PDB entry 2B63 | X-ray diffraction, 3.80 A resolution | chains R and A of the 13 polymer chains in the assembly

# Chain R
Molecule: 31-nt RNA strand
Sequence (31 nucleotides; numbered 2 to 32; the number before each row is that of its first residue):
     2 CAGCACUGAU UGCGGUCGAG GUAGCUUGAU G
Modified residues: 5BU (5-bromo-uridine-5'-monophosphate) at position 12, 5BU (5-bromo-uridine-5'-monophosphate) at position 17, 5BU (5-bromo-uridine-5'-monophosphate) at position 27, 5BU (5-bromo-uridine-5'-monophosphate) at position 28

# Chain A
Protein: DNA-directed RNA polymerase II largest subunit
From: Saccharomyces cerevisiae
Notes: EC 2.7.7.6
UniProtKB: P04050 (RPB1_YEAST); residues 1-1733 here = UniProt positions 1-1733
Amino-acid sequence (1733 residues; numbered 1 to 1733; the number before each row is that of its first residue):
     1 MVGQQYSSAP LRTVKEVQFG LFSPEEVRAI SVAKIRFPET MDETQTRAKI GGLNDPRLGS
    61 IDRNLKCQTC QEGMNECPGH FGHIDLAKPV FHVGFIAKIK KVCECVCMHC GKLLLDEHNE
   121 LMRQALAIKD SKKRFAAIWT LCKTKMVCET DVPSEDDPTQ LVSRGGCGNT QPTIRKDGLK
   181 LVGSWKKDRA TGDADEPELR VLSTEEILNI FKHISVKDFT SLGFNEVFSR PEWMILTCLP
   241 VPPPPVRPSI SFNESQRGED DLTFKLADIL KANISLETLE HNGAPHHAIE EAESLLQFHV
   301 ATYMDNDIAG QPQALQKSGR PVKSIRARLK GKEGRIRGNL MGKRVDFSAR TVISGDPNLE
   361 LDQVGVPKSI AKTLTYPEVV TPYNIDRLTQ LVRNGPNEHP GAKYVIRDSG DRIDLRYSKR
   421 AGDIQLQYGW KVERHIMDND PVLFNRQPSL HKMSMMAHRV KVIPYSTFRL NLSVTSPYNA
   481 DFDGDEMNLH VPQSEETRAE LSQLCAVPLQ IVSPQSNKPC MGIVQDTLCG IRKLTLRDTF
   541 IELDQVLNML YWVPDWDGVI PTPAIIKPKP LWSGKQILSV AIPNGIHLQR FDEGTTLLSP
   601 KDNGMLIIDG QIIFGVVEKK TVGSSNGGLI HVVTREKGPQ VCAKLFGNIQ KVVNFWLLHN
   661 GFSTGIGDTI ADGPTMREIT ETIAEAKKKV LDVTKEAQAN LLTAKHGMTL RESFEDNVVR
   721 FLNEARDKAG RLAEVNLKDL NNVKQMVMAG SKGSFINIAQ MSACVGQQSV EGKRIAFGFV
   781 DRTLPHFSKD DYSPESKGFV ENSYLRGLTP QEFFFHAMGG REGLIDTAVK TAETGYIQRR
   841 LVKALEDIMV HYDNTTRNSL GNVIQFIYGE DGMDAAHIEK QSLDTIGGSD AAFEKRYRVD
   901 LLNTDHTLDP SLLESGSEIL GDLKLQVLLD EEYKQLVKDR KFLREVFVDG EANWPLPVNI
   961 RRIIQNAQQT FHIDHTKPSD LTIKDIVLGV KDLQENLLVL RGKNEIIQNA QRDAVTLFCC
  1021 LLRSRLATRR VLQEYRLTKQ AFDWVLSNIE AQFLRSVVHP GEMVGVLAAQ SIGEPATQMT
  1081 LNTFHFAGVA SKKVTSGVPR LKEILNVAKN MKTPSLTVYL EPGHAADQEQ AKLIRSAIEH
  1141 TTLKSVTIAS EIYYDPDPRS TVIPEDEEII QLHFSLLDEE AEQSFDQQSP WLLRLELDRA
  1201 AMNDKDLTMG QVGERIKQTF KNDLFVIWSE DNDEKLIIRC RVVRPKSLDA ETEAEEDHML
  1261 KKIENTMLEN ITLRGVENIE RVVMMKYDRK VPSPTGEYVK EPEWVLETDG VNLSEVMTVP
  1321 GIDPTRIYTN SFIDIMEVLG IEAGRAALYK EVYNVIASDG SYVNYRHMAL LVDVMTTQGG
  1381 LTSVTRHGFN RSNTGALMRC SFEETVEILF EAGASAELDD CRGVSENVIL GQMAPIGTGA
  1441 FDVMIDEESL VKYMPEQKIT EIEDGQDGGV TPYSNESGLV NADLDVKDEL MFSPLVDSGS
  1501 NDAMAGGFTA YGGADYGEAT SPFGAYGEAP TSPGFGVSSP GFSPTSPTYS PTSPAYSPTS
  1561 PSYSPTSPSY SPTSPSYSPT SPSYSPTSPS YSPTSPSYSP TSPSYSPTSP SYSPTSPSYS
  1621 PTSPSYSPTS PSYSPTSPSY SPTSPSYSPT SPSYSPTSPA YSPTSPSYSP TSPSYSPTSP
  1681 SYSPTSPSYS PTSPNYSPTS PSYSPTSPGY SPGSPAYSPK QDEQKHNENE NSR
Not modelled in the structure: 1, 187-194, 1082-1091, 1177-1186, 1244-1253, 1456-1733
Ion coordination: Zn2+ site 1: Cys67, Cys70, Cys77, His80; Zn2+ site 2: Cys110, Cys167; Mg2+: Asp481, Asp483, Asp485
Curated features (UniProtKB/Swiss-Prot):
  - region: Pro248 to Asp260 (Lid loop), Asn306 to Lys323 (Rudder loop), Pro810 to Glu822 (Bridging helix)
  - binding site (Zn(2+)): Cys67, Cys70, Cys77, His80, Cys107, Cys110, Cys148, Cys167
  - binding site (Mg(2+)): Asp481, Asp483, Asp485
  - modified residue: Thr1471 (Phosphothreonine)
  - cross-link (Glycyl lysine isopeptide (Lys-Gly)): Lys695 (interchain with G-Cter in ubiquitin), Lys1246 (interchain with G-Cter in ubiquitin), Lys1350 (interchain with G-Cter in ubiquitin)
  - natural variant: Ser1653 to Pro1659 (deletion: In strain: A364A)
  - mutagenesis: Lys1246 (K1246R: Impairs ubiquitination during transcription stress)
What the authors report for this chain:
  - binding site for the 31-nt RNA strand (chain R): Glu259, Asp261, Ser318, Gly319, Arg320, Pro321, Lys323, Lys330, Lys332, Arg337, Arg1386, Glu1403

# Interface between chain R and chain A
Contacting residue pairs (22; chain R residue first):
  U8(R) - Ser318(A)  base contact
  U8(R) - Gly319(A)  base contact
  U8(R) - Arg320(A)  hydrogen bond to the base
  G9(R) - Glu259(A)  base contact
  G9(R) - Asp261(A)  base contact
  G9(R) - Gln316(A)  hydrogen bond to the base
  G9(R) - Arg320(A)  hydrogen bond to the base
  5BU_12(R) - Arg320(A)  sugar contact
  G13(R) - Arg320(A)  salt bridge to the phosphate
  G13(R) - Lys323(A)  salt bridge to the phosphate
  C14(R) - Pro321(A)  phosphate contact
  C18(R) - Glu833(A)  sugar contact
  G19(R) - Glu833(A)  sugar contact
  G19(R) - Lys1102(A)  sugar contact
  G29(R) - Lys330(A)  salt bridge to the phosphate
  G29(R) - Arg1386(A)  hydrogen bond to the sugar
  G29(R) - Glu1403(A)  hydrogen bond to the sugar
  A30(R) - Arg337(A)  salt bridge to the phosphate
  A30(R) - Glu1403(A)  sugar contact
  U31(R) - Lys332(A)  phosphate contact
  U31(R) - Arg337(A)  salt bridge to the phosphate
  G32(R) - Lys332(A)  salt bridge to the phosphate
Interface residues without a listed pair, chain R (13 interface residues in all): 5BU_27, 5BU_28
Interface residues without a listed pair, chain A (20 interface residues in all): Asp307, Gln311, Gly331, Tyr836, Arg839

# In short
The interface between chain R and chain A involves 13 residues on one side and 20 on the other; the contacts
include 5 hydrogen bonds and 6 salt bridges. Among the polar pairs are U8(R)-Arg320(A), G9(R)-Gln316(A) and
G9(R)-Arg320(A). From the paper: a binding site for the 31-nt RNA strand (chain R) at Glu259(A), Asp261(A) and
Ser318(A) among others.
Chain R is a 31-nt RNA strand and chain A is DNA-directed RNA polymerase II largest subunit (Saccharomyces
cerevisiae); the structure, Complete RNA Polymerase II-RNA inhibitor complex, was determined by X-ray
diffraction.
